2FHH - chains T and 1 of the 28 polymer chains in the assembly; structure by X-ray diffraction, 2.99 A resolution.

Chain T:
Protein: proteasome, beta subunit
From: Mycobacterium tuberculosis
Sequence (240 residues; each row starts with the number of its first residue):
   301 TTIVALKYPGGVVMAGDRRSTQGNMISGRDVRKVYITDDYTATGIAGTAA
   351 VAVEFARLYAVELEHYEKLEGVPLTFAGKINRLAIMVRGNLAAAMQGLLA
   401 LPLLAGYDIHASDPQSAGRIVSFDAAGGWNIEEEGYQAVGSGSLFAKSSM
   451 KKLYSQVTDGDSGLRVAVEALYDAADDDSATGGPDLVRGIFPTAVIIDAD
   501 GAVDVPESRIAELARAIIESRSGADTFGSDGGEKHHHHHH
Not modelled in the structure: 523-540
Differences from the reference sequence: expression tag (535-540)
Ligand contacts: M1N ((1R)-3-methyl-1-{[N-(morpholin-4-ylcarbonyl)-3-(1-naphthyl)-D-alanyl]amino}butylboronic acid): Thr301, Arg319, Ser320, Thr321, Gln322, Ser327, Val331, Lys333, Ile345, Ala346, Gly347, Thr348, Ala349, Ala350, Ala352, Ser441

Chain 1:
Protein: 20S proteasome, alpha and beta subunits
From: Mycobacterium tuberculosis
Sequence (251 residues; numbered -2 to 248; the number before each row is that of its first residue; numbers below 1 keep their minus sign (Met-2 is residue -2)):
    -2 MNSSSFPYFISPEQAMRERSELARKGIARAKSVVALAYAGGVLFVAENPS
    48 RSLQKISELYDRVGFAAAGKFNEFDNLRRGGIQFADTRGYAYDRRDVTGR
    98 QLANVYAQTLGTIFTEQAKPYEVELCVAEVAHYGETKRPELYRITYDGSI
   148 ADEPHFVVMGGTTEPIANALKESYAENASLTDALRIAVAALRAGSADTSG
   198 GDQPTLGVASLEVAVLDANRPRRAFRRITGSALQALLVDQESPQSDGESS
   248 G
Not modelled in the structure: -2 to 7, 193-202, 238-248
Differences from the reference sequence: initiating methionine (-2); cloning artifact (-1 to 1)

Interface between chain T and chain 1:
Contacting residue pairs (22; chain T residue first):
  Tyr366(T) - Arg85(1)
  Tyr366(T) - Tyr89(1)  hydrophobic
  Tyr366(T) - Asp93(1)  hydrogen bond (side chain-backbone)
  Tyr366(T) - Gln98(1)  hydrogen bond
  Glu370(T) - Arg85(1)  salt bridge
  Glu370(T) - Arg97(1)
  Glu370(T) - Gln98(1)
  Leu374(T) - Tyr89(1)  hydrophobic
  Leu374(T) - Asp93(1)
  Thr375(T) - Asp90(1)
  Thr375(T) - Arg92(1)
  Thr375(T) - Asp93(1)  hydrogen bond
  Ala377(T) - Asp90(1)
  Gly378(T) - Tyr89(1)
  Gly378(T) - Asp90(1)
  Gly378(T) - Asp93(1)
  Asn381(T) - Tyr87(1)  hydrogen bond (side chain-backbone)
  Asn381(T) - Ala88(1)  hydrogen bond (side chain-backbone)
  Asn381(T) - Tyr89(1)  hydrogen bond (side chain-backbone)
  Arg382(T) - Ala88(1)  hydrogen bond (side chain-backbone)
  Arg382(T) - Tyr89(1)
  Ile385(T) - Ala88(1)
Interface residues without a listed pair, chain T (10 interface residues in all): Val372

Overview:
The interface between chain T and chain 1 involves 10 residues on one side and 9 on the other; the contacts
include 7 hydrogen bonds and 1 salt bridge. Polar pairs include Glu370(T)-Arg85(1), Tyr366(T)-Asp93(1) and
Tyr366(T)-Gln98(1). Ligands of chain T: compound M1N.
Chain T is proteasome, beta subunit and chain 1 is 20S proteasome, alpha and beta subunits, both from
Mycobacterium tuberculosis; the structure, Crystal Structure of Mycobacterium Tuberculosis Proteasome in
complex with a peptidyl boronate inhibitor MLN-273, was determined by X-ray diffraction (same publication as
2FHG).
